PDB entry 5U0S | electron microscopy, 7.80 A resolution (low resolution: residue-level contacts below are approximate; hydrogen-bond / salt-bridge calls are withheld) | chains Q and K of the 28 polymer chains in the assembly

[Chain Q]
Name: Mediator complex subunit 17
Source organism: Schizosaccharomyces pombe
Reference sequence: P87306 (MED17_SCHPO); residue numbers follow UniProt; this construct covers 1-545
Chain sequence (545 residues; numbered 1 to 545; the number before each row is that of its first residue):
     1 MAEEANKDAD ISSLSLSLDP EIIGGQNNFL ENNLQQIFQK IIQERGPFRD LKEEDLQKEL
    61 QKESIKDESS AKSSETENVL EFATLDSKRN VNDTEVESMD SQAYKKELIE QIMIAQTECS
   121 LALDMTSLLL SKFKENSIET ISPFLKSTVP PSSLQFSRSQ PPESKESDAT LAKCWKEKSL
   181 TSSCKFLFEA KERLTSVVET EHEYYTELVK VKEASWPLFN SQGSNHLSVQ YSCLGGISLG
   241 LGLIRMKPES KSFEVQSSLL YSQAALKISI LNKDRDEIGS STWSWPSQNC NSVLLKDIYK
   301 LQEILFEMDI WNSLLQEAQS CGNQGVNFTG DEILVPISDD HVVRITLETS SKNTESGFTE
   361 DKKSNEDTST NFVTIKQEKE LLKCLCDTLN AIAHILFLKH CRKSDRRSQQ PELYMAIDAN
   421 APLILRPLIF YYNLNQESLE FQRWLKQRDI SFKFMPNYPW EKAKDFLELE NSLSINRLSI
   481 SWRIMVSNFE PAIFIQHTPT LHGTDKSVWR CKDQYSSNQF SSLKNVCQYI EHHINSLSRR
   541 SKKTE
Unresolved in the structure: 1-7, 92-99, 351-375, 504-507, 545

[Chain K]
Name: Mediator complex subunit 11
Source organism: Schizosaccharomyces pombe
Reference sequence: Q9P6Q0 (MED11_SCHPO); residue numbers follow UniProt; this construct covers 1-111
Chain sequence (116 residues; numbered 1 to 116; the number before each row is that of its first residue):
     1 MTNSDDDLFS EKSTSSDTQQ VQNILELEAK IPDILSSAGK CIEAIQLNNS LEDFRKYSKE
    61 FLETVEFIST GLRRQALELE KAEVPVVSLQ PKKRYASTPL SNLIFDQSSK LIPKYC
Unresolved in the structure: 1-14, 113-116

[Interface between chain Q and chain K]
Residue-residue contacts - 71 pairs, chain Q then chain K:
  K176(Q) - Q46(K)
  E177(Q) - Q46(K)
  L180(Q) - I42(K)
  L180(Q) - Q46(K)
  T181(Q) - Q46(K)
  S183(Q) - I42(K)
  C184(Q) - G39(K)
  C184(Q) - I42(K)
  L187(Q) - L35(K)
  L187(Q) - A38(K)
  L187(Q) - G39(K)
  L187(Q) - I42(K)
  F188(Q) - L35(K)
  F188(Q) - S36(K)
  F188(Q) - G39(K)
  F188(Q) - K40(K)
  K191(Q) - P32(K)
  K191(Q) - D33(K)
  K191(Q) - L35(K)
  K191(Q) - S36(K)
  L194(Q) - P32(K)
  L194(Q) - L35(K)
  T195(Q) - P32(K)
  T195(Q) - D33(K)
  V198(Q) - E28(K)
  V198(Q) - A29(K)
  H202(Q) - L25(K)
  H202(Q) - E28(K)
  Y205(Q) - L25(K)
  V209(Q) - Q22(K)
  K212(Q) - T18(K)
  E213(Q) - D17(K)
  E213(Q) - T18(K)
  F219(Q) - S88(K)
  N220(Q) - S88(K)
  C233(Q) - R94(K)
  L234(Q) - R94(K)
  L234(Q) - A96(K)
  L234(Q) - S97(K)
  L234(Q) - P99(K)
  L234(Q) - L100(K)
  G235(Q) - R94(K)
  G235(Q) - Y95(K)
  G235(Q) - L100(K)
  G236(Q) - R94(K)
  G236(Q) - Y95(K)
  I237(Q) - K93(K)
  I237(Q) - R94(K)
  L239(Q) - P91(K)
  L239(Q) - K92(K)
  L239(Q) - K93(K)
  L239(Q) - R94(K)
  W283(Q) - Q107(K)
  W283(Q) - L111(K)
  S284(Q) - Q107(K)
  W285(Q) - L100(K)
  W285(Q) - Q107(K)
  P286(Q) - L103(K)
  P286(Q) - Q107(K)
  Q288(Q) - L103(K)
  Q302(Q) - L100(K)
  D387(Q) - L111(K)
  D387(Q) - I112(K)
  A391(Q) - L111(K)
  I395(Q) - S108(K)
  L398(Q) - S101(K)
  L398(Q) - F105(K)
  C401(Q) - Y95(K)
  C401(Q) - A96(K)
  S404(Q) - Y95(K)
  D405(Q) - Y95(K)
Also at the interface, not in a pair above, chain Q (46 interface residues in all): A190, E201, L208, Q230, S238, N390, F397, F466
Also at the interface, not in a pair above, chain K (37 interface residues in all): S16, V21, E43, V86, I104

[In short]
46 residues of chain Q face 37 of chain K across their interface.
Here chain Q is Mediator complex subunit 17 and chain K is Mediator complex subunit 11, both from
Schizosaccharomyces pombe. Entry 5U0S (Cryo-EM structure of the Mediator-RNAPII complex) was determined by
electron microscopy, deposited together with 5U0P.
